Entry 2YMB (X-ray diffraction, 3.40 A resolution); this record covers chains B and D of the 3 polymer chains in the assembly.

Chain B (and D):
Protein: Mit domain-containing protein 1
Source organism: Homo sapiens
Notes: chain D of this document is another copy of the same molecule, construct and numbering; everything in this record applies to it too
UniProtKB: Q8WV92 (MITD1_HUMAN); residue numbers follow UniProt; this construct covers 1-249
Amino-acid sequence (257 residues; numbered -7 to 249; the number before each row is that of its first residue; numbers below 1 keep their minus sign (Met-7 is residue -7)):
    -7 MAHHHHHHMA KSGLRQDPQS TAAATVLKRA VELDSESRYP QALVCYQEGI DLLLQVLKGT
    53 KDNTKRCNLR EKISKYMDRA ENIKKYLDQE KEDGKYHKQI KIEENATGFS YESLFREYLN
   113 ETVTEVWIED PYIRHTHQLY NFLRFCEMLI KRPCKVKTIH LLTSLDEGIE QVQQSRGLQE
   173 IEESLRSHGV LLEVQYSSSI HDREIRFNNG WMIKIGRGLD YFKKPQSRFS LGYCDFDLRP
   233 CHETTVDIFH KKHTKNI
Not modelled in the structure: -7 to 88, 144-145, 244-249 (chain D: -7 to 9, 144-145, 160-161, 245-249)
Construct notes: expression tag (-7 to 0)
Swiss-Prot annotation at these positions:
  - mutagenesis: Met69 (M69D: Abolishes interaction with CHMP1A, CHMP1B and CHMP2A), Glu73 (E73A: Abolishes interaction with CHMP1A, CHMP1B and CHMP2A. Abolishes location at the midbody), Tyr132 (Y132A: Abolishes homodimerization; when associated with A-221 and A-225), Arg168 (R168E: Strongly reduces binding to membranes; when associated with E-221 and E-231), Arg220 (R220E: Strongly reduces binding to membranes; when associated with E-168 and E-231), Phe221 (F221A: Abolishes homodimerization; when associated with A-132 and A-225), Tyr225 (Y225A: Abolishes homodimerization; when associated with A-132 and A-221), Arg231 (R231E: Strongly reduces binding to membranes; when associated with E-221 and E-220)
Reported in the primary citation:
  - mutagenesis - Y132A/F221A/Y225A, R168E/R220E/R231E: unchanged binding to ESCRT-III
  - mutagenesis - R168E/R220E/R231E: decreased binding to liposomes
  - mutagenesis - E73A: abolished localization
  - mutagenesis - C226D: decreased stability

Chain B / chain D interface:
Contacting residue pairs (44):
  Leu131(B) - Phe221(D)  hydrophobic
  Tyr132(B) - Arg220(D)  hydrogen bond (side chain-backbone)
  Tyr132(B) - Phe221(D)  hydrophobic
  Tyr132(B) - Tyr225(D)  hydrophobic
  Leu135(B) - Phe221(D)
  Leu135(B) - Leu223(D)  hydrophobic
  Arg136(B) - Cys226(D)
  Glu139(B) - Leu223(D)
  Glu139(B) - Gly224(D)  hydrogen bond (side chain-backbone)
  Glu139(B) - Tyr225(D)  hydrogen bond (side chain-backbone)
  Glu139(B) - Cys226(D)  hydrogen bond (side chain-backbone)
  Glu139(B) - Asp227(D)  hydrogen bond (side chain-backbone)
  Glu139(B) - Leu230(D)
  Ile142(B) - Leu223(D)  hydrophobic
  Lys143(B) - Asp227(D)  salt bridge
  Lys143(B) - Asp229(D)  salt bridge
  Arg168(B) - Arg220(D)
  Glu172(B) - Ser219(D)
  Ile173(B) - Phe221(D)  hydrophobic
  Ser176(B) - Ser222(D)
  Ser176(B) - Leu223(D)  hydrogen bond (side chain-backbone)
  Leu177(B) - Leu223(D)  hydrophobic
  His180(B) - Leu223(D)
  Arg220(B) - Tyr132(D)  hydrogen bond (backbone-side chain)
  Arg220(B) - Glu172(D)  salt bridge
  Phe221(B) - Leu131(D)  hydrophobic
  Phe221(B) - Tyr132(D)  hydrophobic
  Phe221(B) - Leu135(D)
  Phe221(B) - Gly169(D)
  Phe221(B) - Glu172(D)
  Phe221(B) - Ile173(D)  hydrophobic
  Phe221(B) - Ser176(D)
  Ser222(B) - Ser176(D)
  Leu223(B) - Ile142(D)  hydrophobic
  Leu223(B) - Ser176(D)  hydrogen bond (backbone-side chain)
  Leu223(B) - Leu177(D)  hydrophobic
  Gly224(B) - Glu139(D)  hydrogen bond (backbone-side chain)
  Tyr225(B) - Tyr132(D)
  Tyr225(B) - Glu139(D)  hydrogen bond (backbone-side chain)
  Cys226(B) - Arg136(D)
  Cys226(B) - Glu139(D)  hydrogen bond (backbone-side chain)
  Asp227(B) - Glu139(D)  hydrogen bond (backbone-side chain)
  Asp227(B) - Lys143(D)  salt bridge
  Leu230(B) - Glu139(D)
Other interface residues (no listed pair), chain B (27 interface residues in all): Glu104, Thr128, Gly169, Ser219, Asp229
Other interface residues (no listed pair), chain D (25 interface residues in all): Glu104, His180

Overview:
The interface between chain B and chain D involves 27 residues on one side and 25 on the other, with 12
hydrogen bonds and 4 salt bridges. Among the polar pairs are Lys143(B)-Asp227(D), Lys143(B)-Asp229(D) and
Arg220(B)-Glu172(D). The paper reports that R168E/R220E/R231E of chain B reduce binding to liposomes; E73A of
chain B abolishes localization; 4 substitutions were tested in all.
Both chains are Mit domain-containing protein 1 (Homo sapiens). Entry 2YMB (Structures of MITD1) was
determined by X-ray diffraction (same publication as 4A5X).
